7YD3 - chains H and L; structure by X-ray diffraction, 2.16 A resolution.

[Chain H]
Protein: heavy chain of 3D1 scFv
Organism: Homo sapiens
Notes: antibody fragment or engineered binder
Chain sequence (120 residues; numbered 1 to 120; the number before each row is that of its first residue):
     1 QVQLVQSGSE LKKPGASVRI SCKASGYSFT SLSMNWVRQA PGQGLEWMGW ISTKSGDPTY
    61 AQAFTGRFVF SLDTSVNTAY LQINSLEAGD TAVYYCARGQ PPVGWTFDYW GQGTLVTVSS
Unresolved in the structure: 120
Disulfides: C22-C96

[Chain L]
Protein: light chain of 3D1 scFv
Organism: Homo sapiens
Notes: antibody fragment or engineered binder
Chain sequence (111 residues; numbered 1 to 111; the number before each row is that of its first residue):
     1 QSALTQPPSA SGSPGQSVTI SCTGTSSDVG GYNYVSWYQQ HPGKAPKLII YEVSKRPSGV
    61 PDRFSGSKSG NTASLTVSGL QAEDEADYYC SSYTSSSTLV FGGGTKLTVL G
Unresolved in the structure: 111
Disulfides: C22-C90

[Interface between chain H and chain L]
Pairs across the interface (32; chain H residue first):
  Q39(H) with Q40(L), hydrogen bond; Y89(L), hydrogen bond
  Q43(H) with Y89(L)
  G44(H) with Y89(L)
  L45(H) with Y89(L), hydrophobic; F101(L)
  W47(H) with T98(L); L99(L); F101(L)
  Y95(H) with Q40(L), hydrogen bond; K44(L), hydrogen bond (side chain-backbone); A45(L), hydrophobic; P46(L)
  Q100(H) with L48(L); Y51(L)
  V103(H) with Y34(L)
  W105(H) with Y93(L); S97(L); T98(L); L99(L)
  T106(H) with S36(L), hydrogen bond; Y38(L); L48(L); Y51(L)
  F107(H) with Y38(L), hydrogen bond (backbone-side chain); L48(L); L99(L), hydrophobic
  D108(H) with L48(L)
  W110(H) with Y38(L); P46(L); F101(L), hydrophobic
  G111(H) with A45(L)
Also at the interface, not in a pair above, chain H (18 interface residues in all): V37, E46, W50, Q112
Also at the interface, not in a pair above, chain L (17 interface residues in all): E52, G103

[Overview]
Chain H and chain L form an interface of 18 and 17 residues respectively; the contacts include 6 hydrogen
bonds. Polar contacts include Q39(H)-Q40(L), Q39(H)-Y89(L) and Y95(H)-Q40(L).
Here chain H is heavy chain of 3D1 scFv and chain L is light chain of 3D1 scFv, both from Homo sapiens. Entry
7YD3 (Single-chain variable fragment of app 3D1 antibody) was determined by X-ray diffraction (same
publication as 7YI6 and 7Y8J).
